Entry 5CGT (X-ray diffraction, 2.50 A resolution); this record covers chain A.

# Chain A
Name: Cyclodextrin glycosyltransferase
From: Bacillus circulans
Notes: EC 2.4.1.19
Reference sequence: P30920 (CDGT_BACCI); residues 1-684 here correspond to UniProt positions 35-718 (UniProt number = residue number + 34)
Sequence (684 residues; row label = number of the first residue in the row):
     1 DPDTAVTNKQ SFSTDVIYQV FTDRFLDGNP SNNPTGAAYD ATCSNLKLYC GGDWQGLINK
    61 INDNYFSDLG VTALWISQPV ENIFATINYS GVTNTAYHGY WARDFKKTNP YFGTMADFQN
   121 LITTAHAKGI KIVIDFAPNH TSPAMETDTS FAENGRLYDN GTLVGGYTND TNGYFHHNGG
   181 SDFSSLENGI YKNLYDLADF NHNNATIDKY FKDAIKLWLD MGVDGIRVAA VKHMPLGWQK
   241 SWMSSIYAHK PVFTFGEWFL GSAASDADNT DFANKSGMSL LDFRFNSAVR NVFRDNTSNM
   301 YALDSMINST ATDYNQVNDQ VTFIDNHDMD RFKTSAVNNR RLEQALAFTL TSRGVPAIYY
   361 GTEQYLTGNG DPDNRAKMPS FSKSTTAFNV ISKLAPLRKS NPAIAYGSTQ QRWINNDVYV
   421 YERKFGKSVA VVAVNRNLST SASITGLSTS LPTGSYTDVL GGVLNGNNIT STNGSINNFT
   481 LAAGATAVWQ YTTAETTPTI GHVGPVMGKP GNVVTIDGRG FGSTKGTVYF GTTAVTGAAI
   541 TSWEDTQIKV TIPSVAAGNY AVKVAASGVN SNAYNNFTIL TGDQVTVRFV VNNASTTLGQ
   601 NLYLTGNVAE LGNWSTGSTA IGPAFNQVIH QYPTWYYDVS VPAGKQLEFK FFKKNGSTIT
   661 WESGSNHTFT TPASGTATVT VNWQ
Construct notes: engineered mutation Ala229 (Asp263 in P30920)
Curated features (UniProtKB/Swiss-Prot):
  - active site: Glu257 (Proton donor)
  - binding site (Ca(2+)): Asp27, Asn29, Asn32, Asn33, Gly51, Asp53, Asn139, Ile190, Asp199, His233
  - binding site (substrate): Tyr100, Trp101, His140, Asn193 to Asp196, Arg227, Lys232, His233, His327, Asp371, Arg375
  - site: Asp328 (Transition state stabilizer)
Disulfides: Cys43-Cys50
Bound ions: Ca2+ site 1: Asp27, Asn29, Asn32, Asn33, Gly51, Asp53; Ca2+ site 2: Asn139, Ile190, Asp199, His233
Small-molecule neighbours: alpha-D-glucopyranose (GLC): Phe183, Leu194, Tyr195, Ala230, Lys232, His233, Glu257, Phe259, Asp328

# Summary
Bound to chain A: alpha-D-glucopyranose. Asp27, Asn29, Asn32, Asn33, Gly51 and Asp53 form the Ca2+ site 1. The
Ca2+ site 2 is built by Asn139, Ile190, Asp199 and His233. Curated annotation (UniProt) lists active-site
residue Glu257, 10 Ca2+-binding residues and 13 substrate-binding residues.
Chain A is Cyclodextrin glycosyltransferase (Bacillus circulans); the structure, Maltotriose complex of
preconditioned cyclodextrin glycosyltransferase mutant, was determined by X-ray diffraction together with
6CGT, 8CGT, 9CGT, 4CGT and 7CGT from the same study.
